Entry 5WPM (X-ray diffraction, 1.72 A resolution); this record covers chains B and C of the 3 polymer chains in the assembly.

[Chain B (and C)]
Name: Ras binding peptide
Notes: chain C of this document is another copy of the same molecule, construct and numbering; everything in this record applies to it too
Sequence (32 residues; row label = number of the first residue in the row):
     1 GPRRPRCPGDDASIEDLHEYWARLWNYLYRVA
Unresolved in the structure: 1-2 (chain C: 1)

[Interface between chain B and chain C]
Residue-residue contacts (31; chain B residue first):
  Arg4(B) - Asp10(C)  hydrogen bond (side chain-backbone)
  Arg4(B) - Asp11(C)
  Arg4(B) - Ala12(C)  hydrogen bond (side chain-backbone)
  Arg4(B) - Ile14(C)
  Arg4(B) - Leu17(C)
  Arg6(B) - Asp10(C)  salt bridge
  Cys7(B) - Cys7(C)  disulfide
  Cys7(B) - Pro8(C)
  Cys7(B) - Tyr20(C)
  Gly9(B) - Cys7(C)
  Asp10(B) - Arg4(C)  hydrogen bond (backbone-side chain)
  Asp10(B) - Arg6(C)
  Asp10(B) - Cys7(C)  hydrogen bond (side chain-backbone)
  Ala12(B) - Arg4(C)  hydrogen bond (backbone-side chain)
  Ile14(B) - Arg4(C)
  Ile14(B) - Tyr27(C)
  Ile14(B) - Leu28(C)  hydrophobic
  Ile14(B) - Val31(C)  hydrophobic
  Leu17(B) - Arg4(C)
  Leu17(B) - Leu24(C)
  His18(B) - Leu28(C)
  Tyr20(B) - Pro8(C)
  Tyr20(B) - Tyr20(C)  hydrophobic
  Tyr20(B) - Leu24(C)  hydrophobic
  Trp21(B) - Trp21(C)  hydrogen bond (side chain-backbone)
  Trp21(B) - Trp25(C)
  Trp25(B) - Trp21(C)
  Tyr27(B) - Ile14(C)
  Leu28(B) - Leu17(C)  hydrophobic
  Leu28(B) - Trp21(C)  hydrophobic
  Val31(B) - Ile14(C)  hydrophobic
Other interface residues (no listed pair), chain B (17 interface residues in all): Asp11, Leu24
Other interface residues (no listed pair), chain C (17 interface residues in all): His18
Disulfides between the chains: Cys7(B)-Cys7(C)

[Overview]
The chain B/chain C interface involves 17 residues from each chain, with 1 disulfide bond, 6 hydrogen bonds
and 1 salt bridge. Polar pairs include Arg6(B)-Asp10(C), Arg4(B)-Asp10(C) and Arg4(B)-Ala12(C).
Both chains are Ras binding peptide. Entry 5WPM (KRas G12V, bound to GppNHp and miniprotein 225-11(A30R)) was
determined by X-ray diffraction (same publication as 5WHA, 5WHB, 5WHE, 5WLB and 5WPL).
